7TMM - chains D and M of the 16 polymer chains in the assembly; structure by electron microscopy, 3.50 A resolution.

[Chain D]
Protein: Vacuolar proton pump subunit B
Organism: Saccharomyces cerevisiae
UniProtKB: A0A6A5Q585 (A0A6A5Q585_YEASX); residues 1-517 here = UniProt positions 1-517
Amino-acid sequence (517 residues; row label = number of the first residue in the row):
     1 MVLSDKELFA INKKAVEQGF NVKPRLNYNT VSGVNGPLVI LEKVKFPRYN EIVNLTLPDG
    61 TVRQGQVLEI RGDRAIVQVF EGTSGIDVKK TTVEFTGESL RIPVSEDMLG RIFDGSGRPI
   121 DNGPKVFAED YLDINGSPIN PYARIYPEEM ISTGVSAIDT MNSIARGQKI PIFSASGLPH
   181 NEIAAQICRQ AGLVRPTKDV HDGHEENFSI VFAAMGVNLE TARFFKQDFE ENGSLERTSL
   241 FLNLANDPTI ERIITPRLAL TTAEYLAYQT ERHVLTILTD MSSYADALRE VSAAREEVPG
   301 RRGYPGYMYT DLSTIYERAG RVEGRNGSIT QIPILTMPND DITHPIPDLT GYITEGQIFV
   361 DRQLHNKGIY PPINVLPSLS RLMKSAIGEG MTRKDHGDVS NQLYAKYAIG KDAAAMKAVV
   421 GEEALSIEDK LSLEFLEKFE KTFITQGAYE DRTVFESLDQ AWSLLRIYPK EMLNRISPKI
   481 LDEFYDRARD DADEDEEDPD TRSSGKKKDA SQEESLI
Not modelled in the structure: 1-14, 195-206, 486-517

[Chain M]
Protein: V-type proton ATPase subunit D
Organism: Saccharomyces cerevisiae
UniProtKB: A0A6A5Q1W2 (A0A6A5Q1W2_YEASX); residues 1-256 here = UniProt positions 1-256
Amino-acid sequence (256 residues; numbered 1 to 256; the number before each row is that of its first residue):
     1 MSGNREQVFP TRMTLGLMKT KLKGANQGYS LLKRKSEALT KRFRDITKRI DDAKQKMGRV
    61 MQTAAFSLAE VSYATGENIG YQVQESVSTA RFKVRARQEN VSGVYLSQFE SYIDPEINDF
   121 RLTGLGRGGQ QVQRAKEIYS RAVETLVELA SLQTAFIILD EVIKVTNRRV NAIEHVIIPR
   181 TENTIAYINS ELDELDREEF YRLKKVQEKK QNETAKLDAE MKLKRDRAEQ DASEVAADEE
   241 PQGETLVADQ EDDVIF
Not modelled in the structure: 1-3, 218-256

[How chain D and chain M interact]
Contacting residue pairs (16):
  Glu296(D) with Gln207(M), hydrogen bond (backbone-side chain)
  Glu297(D) with Gln207(M)
  Val298(D) with Phe200(M), hydrophobic; Leu203(M), hydrophobic; Gln207(M)
  Pro299(D) with Phe200(M); Leu203(M), hydrophobic
  Arg302(D) with Arg12(M)
  Ala415(D) with Leu31(M)
  Met416(D) with Leu31(M); Arg34(M)
  Val419(D) with Lys35(M); Gly103(M)
  Val420(D) with Lys35(M); Ser102(M)
  Ala424(D) with Arg42(M)
Also at the interface, not in a pair above, chain D (11 interface residues in all): Gly421
Also at the interface, not in a pair above, chain M (11 interface residues in all): Lys210

[In short]
The chain D/chain M interface involves 11 residues from each chain; the contacts include 1 hydrogen bond. Its
one hydrogen-bonded contact is Glu296(D)-Gln207(M).
Chain D is Vacuolar proton pump subunit B and chain M is V-type proton ATPase subunit D, both from
Saccharomyces cerevisiae; the structure, Complete V1 Complex from Saccharomyces cerevisiae, was determined by
electron microscopy, deposited together with 7TMO, 7TMP, 7TMQ, 7TMR, 7TMS and 7TMT.
